Entry 6ELU (X-ray diffraction, 2.30 A resolution); this record covers chains B and C of the 3 polymer chains in the assembly.

[Chain B]
Protein: G10_3 heavy chain
From: Mus musculus
Amino-acid sequence (229 residues; numbered -2 to 226; the number before each row is that of its first residue; numbers below 1 keep their minus sign (Leu-2 is residue -2)):
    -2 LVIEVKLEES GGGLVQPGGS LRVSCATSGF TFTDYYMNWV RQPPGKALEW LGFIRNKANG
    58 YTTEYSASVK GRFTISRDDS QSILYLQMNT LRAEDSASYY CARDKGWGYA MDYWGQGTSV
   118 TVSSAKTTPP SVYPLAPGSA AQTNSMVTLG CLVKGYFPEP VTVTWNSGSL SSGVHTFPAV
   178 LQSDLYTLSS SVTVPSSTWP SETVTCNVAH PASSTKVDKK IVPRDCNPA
Not modelled in the structure: -2 to 0, 223-226
Cystine bridges: Cys22-Cys98, Cys148-Cys203

[Chain C]
Protein: G10_3 Light chain
From: Mus musculus
Amino-acid sequence (217 residues; numbered 1 to 217; the number before each row is that of its first residue):
     1 DIVMTQTPPS LAVSLGQRAT ISCKASQSVD YDADSFMHWY QQKPGQPPKL LIYAASNLES
    61 GIPARFSGSG SGTDFTLNIR PVEEEDAATY YCQQSNEDPW TFGGGTKLEI KRADAAPTVS
   121 IFPPSSEQLT SGGASVVCFL NNFYPKDINV KWKIDGSERQ NGVLNSWTDQ DSKDSTYSMS
   181 STLTLTKDEY ERHNSYTCEA THKTSTSPIV KSFNRNE
Cystine bridges: Cys23-Cys92, Cys138-Cys198

[How chain B and chain C interact]
Pairs across the interface (78; chain B residue first):
  Gln39(B) with Gln42(C), hydrogen bond; Tyr91(C), hydrogen bond
  Lys43(B) with Tyr91(C)
  Ala44(B) with Tyr91(C); Gly103(C); Gly104(C)
  Leu45(B) with Pro48(C), hydrophobic; Tyr91(C), hydrophobic; Phe102(C)
  Trp47(B) with Asp98(C); Pro99(C), hydrophobic; Trp100(C); Phe102(C)
  Phe50(B) with Trp100(C)
  Glu61(B) with Asp98(C)
  Ser63(B) with Pro99(C)
  Tyr97(B) with Gln42(C); Gln46(C); Pro47(C), hydrophobic
  Lys102(B) with Tyr53(C); Glu59(C), salt bridge
  Gly105(B) with Trp100(C)
  Tyr106(B) with Phe36(C), hydrophobic; His38(C); Tyr53(C); Ala54(C); Ser95(C)
  Ala107(B) with His38(C); Tyr40(C)
  Met108(B) with Tyr40(C), hydrogen bond (backbone-side chain); Leu50(C); Gln93(C)
  Asp109(B) with Leu50(C); Glu59(C)
  Trp111(B) with Tyr40(C), hydrophobic; Pro47(C), hydrophobic; Pro48(C)
  Gly112(B) with Pro47(C)
  Gln113(B) with Pro47(C)
  Val129(B) with Glu127(C)
  Tyr130(B) with Ser125(C); Glu127(C); Gln128(C); Ser131(C)
  Pro131(B) with Ser125(C)
  Leu132(B) with Phe122(C); Val137(C), hydrophobic; Phe139(C), hydrophobic
  Ala133(B) with Phe122(C); Pro123(C)
  Gly135(B) with Pro123(C)
  Ala137(B) with Ser212(C)
  Thr145(B) with Ser120(C); Phe122(C)
  Gly147(B) with Phe139(C)
  Leu149(B) with Ser135(C)
  Lys151(B) with Gln128(C); Ser135(C)
  His172(B) with Asn141(C); Asn142(C), hydrogen bond; Ser178(C), hydrogen bond
  Phe174(B) with Phe139(C), hydrophobic; Asn141(C); Ser166(C); Thr168(C); Ser178(C); Met179(C); Ser180(C)
  Pro175(B) with Ser166(C), hydrogen bond (backbone-side chain); Trp167(C)
  Ser186(B) with Phe139(C); Ser180(C), hydrogen bond
  Ser187(B) with Phe139(C)
  Ser188(B) with Phe139(C); Asn141(C), hydrogen bond
  Lys216(B) with Glu127(C), salt bridge
  Arg221(B) with Pro123(C); Arg215(C)
Also at the interface, not in a pair above, chain B (45 interface residues in all): Val37, Glu46, Tyr62, Pro134, Leu146, Thr173, Val177, Gln179
Also at the interface, not in a pair above, chain C (45 interface residues in all): Ser35, Leu164, Thr184, Phe213, Asn214

[Overview]
The chain B/chain C interface involves 45 residues from each chain; the contacts include 8 hydrogen bonds and
2 salt bridges. Polar contacts include Lys102(B)-Glu59(C), Lys216(B)-Glu127(C) and Gln39(B)-Gln42(C).
Chain B is G10_3 heavy chain and chain C is G10_3 Light chain, both from Mus musculus; the structure,
Structure of Serum Resistance Associated protein from T. b. rhodesiense, was determined by X-ray diffraction.
